PDB entry 9ITX | electron microscopy, 4.10 A resolution (low resolution: residue-level contacts below are approximate; hydrogen-bond / salt-bridge calls are withheld) | chains U and T of the 16 polymer chains in the assembly

== Chain U ==
Name: ATP synthase subunit b
Source organism: Chloroflexus aurantiacus J-10-fl
UniProtKB: A9WGS8 (ATPF_CHLAA); numbering as in UniProt (aligned over 1-164)
Sequence (164 residues; each row starts with the number of its first residue):
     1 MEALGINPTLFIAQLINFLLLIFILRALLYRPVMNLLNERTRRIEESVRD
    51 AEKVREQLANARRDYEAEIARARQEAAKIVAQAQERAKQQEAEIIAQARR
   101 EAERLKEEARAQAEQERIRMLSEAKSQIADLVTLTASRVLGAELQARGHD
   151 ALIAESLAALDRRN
Not modelled in the structure: 1-7, 46-164

== Chain T ==
Name: ATP synthase subunit a
Source organism: Chloroflexus aurantiacus J-10-fl
UniProtKB: A9WGT0 (A9WGT0_CHLAA); numbering as in UniProt (aligned over 1-312)
Sequence (312 residues; row label = number of the first residue in the row):
     1 MSTRTRNILIIVGALIISIASRFFLYTGPPHVEVAAEVIFDGIPGFPITN
    51 SFVVAIIIDIFVIALAVAATRNLQMVPRGLQNVMEFILESLYNLFRNINA
   101 KYVATAFPLVATIFLFVLFGNWFGLLPGVGSIGVCHEKKEEHAVVDERLA
   151 LAAPAAPLSSVAAAEGEEIHDTCAAQGKKLVPLFRAPAADLNFTFAIAVI
   201 SFVFIEYWGFRALGPGYLKKFFNTNGIMSFVGIIEFISELVKPFALAFRL
   251 FGNIFAGEVLLVVMAFLVPLLLPLPFYGFEVFVGFIQALIFALLTYAFLN
   301 IAVTGHDEEHAH
Not modelled in the structure: 1-46, 137-169, 305-312

== Interface between chain U and chain T ==
Residue-residue contacts - 8 pairs, chain U then chain T:
  Phe11(U) - Ser131(T)
  Ala13(U) - Pro269(T)
  Gln14(U) - Ala265(T)
  Gln14(U) - Pro269(T)
  Leu15(U) - Pro127(T)
  Asn17(U) - Leu270(T)
  Asn17(U) - Leu271(T)
  Ile44(U) - Val76(T)
Also at the interface, not in a pair above, chain U (10 interface residues in all): Pro8, Phe18, Leu21, Thr41
Also at the interface, not in a pair above, chain T (12 interface residues in all): Pro77, Leu125, His170, Thr172, Leu274

== In short ==
The interface between chain U and chain T involves 10 residues on one side and 12 on the other.
Chain U is ATP synthase subunit b and chain T is ATP synthase subunit a, both from Chloroflexus aurantiacus
J-10-fl; the structure, Chloroflexus aurantiacus ADP-bound ATP synthase, state 2, focused refinement of FO,
was determined by electron microscopy (same publication as 9ITJ, 9ITK, 9ITL, 9ITM, 9ITN, 9ITO and 11 further
entries).
